PDB entry 8RHN | electron microscopy, 4.50 A resolution (low resolution: residue-level contacts below are approximate; hydrogen-bond / salt-bridge calls are withheld) | chains M and N of the 16 polymer chains in the assembly

== Chain M (and N) ==
Name: ATPase family gene 2 protein homolog A
Source organism: Homo sapiens
Notes: EC 3.6.4.10; chain N of this document is another copy of the same molecule, construct and numbering; everything in this record applies to it too
UniProt: Q8NB90 (AFG2A_HUMAN); residue numbers follow UniProt; this construct covers 1-893
Amino-acid sequence (920 residues; each row starts with the number of its first residue; numbers below 1 keep their minus sign (Met-26 is residue -26)):
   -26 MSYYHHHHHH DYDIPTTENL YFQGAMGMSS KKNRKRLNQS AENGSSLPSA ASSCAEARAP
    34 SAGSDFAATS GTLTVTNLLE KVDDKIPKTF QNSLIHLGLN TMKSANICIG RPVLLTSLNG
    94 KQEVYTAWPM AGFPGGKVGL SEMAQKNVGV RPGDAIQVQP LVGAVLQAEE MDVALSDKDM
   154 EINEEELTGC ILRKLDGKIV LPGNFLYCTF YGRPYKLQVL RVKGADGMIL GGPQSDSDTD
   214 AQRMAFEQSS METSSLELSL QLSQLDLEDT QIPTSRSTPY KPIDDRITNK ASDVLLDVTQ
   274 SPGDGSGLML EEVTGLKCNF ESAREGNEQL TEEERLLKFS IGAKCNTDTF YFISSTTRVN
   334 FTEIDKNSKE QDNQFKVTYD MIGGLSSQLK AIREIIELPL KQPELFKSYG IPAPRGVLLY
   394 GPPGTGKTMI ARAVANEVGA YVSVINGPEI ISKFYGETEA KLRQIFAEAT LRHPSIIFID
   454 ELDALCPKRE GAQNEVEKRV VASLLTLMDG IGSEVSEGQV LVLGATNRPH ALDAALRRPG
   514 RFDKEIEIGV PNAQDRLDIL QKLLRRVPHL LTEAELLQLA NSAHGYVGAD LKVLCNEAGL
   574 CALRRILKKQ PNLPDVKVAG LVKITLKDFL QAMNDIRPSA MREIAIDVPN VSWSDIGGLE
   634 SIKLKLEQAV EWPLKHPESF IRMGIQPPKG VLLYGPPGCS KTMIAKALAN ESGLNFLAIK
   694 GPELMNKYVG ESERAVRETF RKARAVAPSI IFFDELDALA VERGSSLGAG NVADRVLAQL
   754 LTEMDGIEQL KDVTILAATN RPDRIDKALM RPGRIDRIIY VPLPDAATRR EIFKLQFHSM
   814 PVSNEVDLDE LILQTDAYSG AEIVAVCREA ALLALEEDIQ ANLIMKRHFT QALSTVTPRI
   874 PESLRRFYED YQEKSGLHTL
Unresolved in the structure: -26 to 348, 875-893 (chain N: -26 to 347)
Construct notes: initiating methionine (-26); expression tag (-25 to 0)
Curated features (UniProtKB/Swiss-Prot):
  - binding site (ATP): Gly394 to Thr401, Gly668 to Thr675
  - modified residue: Thr272 (Phosphothreonine), Ser274 (Phosphoserine), Ser279 (Phosphoserine)
  - cross-link: Lys859 (Glycyl lysine isopeptide (Lys-Gly) (interchain with G-Cter in SUMO2))
  - natural variant: Arg84 (R84Q: In NEDHSB), Ser90 (S90I: In NEDHSB), Ala100 (A100T: In NEDHSB), Gln132 to Leu893 (deletion: In NEDHSB), Thr330 (deletion: In NEDHSB), Ser448 (S448L: In NEDHSB), Val488 (V488L: In NEDHSB), Arg529 (R529Q: In NEDHSB), Trp626 (W626C: In NEDHSB), Asp628 (D628G: In NEDHSB), Arg784 (R784Q: In NEDHSB), Ala844 (A844V: In NEDHSB)
  - mutagenesis: Gly185 (G185E: No effect on protein stability. No effect on interaction with AFG2B), Phe323 (F323I: Reduces protein stability)
What the authors report for this chain:
  - disease-associated variants - G185E: unchanged stability
  - disease-associated variants - A100T (12-20 degC), F323I (12-20 degC), T330DEL (12-20 degC): decreased stability
  - disease-associated variants - T330DEL, D608DEL: decreased binding to SPATA5L1 and CINP

== Chain M / chain N interface ==
Contacting residue pairs (49; chain M residue first):
  Pro396(M) - Arg511(N)
  Asp563(M) - Pro512(N)
  Val566(M) - Pro512(N)
  Asn569(M) - Ile384(N)
  Asn569(M) - Pro385(N)
  Leu573(M) - Ile384(N)
  Leu576(M) - Tyr382(N)
  Arg577(M) - Glu367(N)
  Leu580(M) - Leu371(N)
  Asp588(M) - Leu378(N)
  Asp588(M) - Ser381(N)
  Asp588(M) - Tyr382(N)
  Val591(M) - Tyr382(N)
  Ala592(M) - Tyr382(N)
  Val595(M) - Tyr382(N)
  Lys700(M) - Arg748(N)
  Ser738(M) - Leu740(N)
  Ser739(M) - Leu740(N)
  Leu740(M) - Leu740(N)
  Ser812(M) - Gly657(N)
  Pro814(M) - Met656(N)
  Arg841(M) - Ile658(N)
  Arg841(M) - Gln659(N)
  Glu842(M) - His891(N)
  Glu842(M) - Leu893(N)
  Ala844(M) - Met656(N)
  Leu846(M) - Leu893(N)
  Ala847(M) - Met656(N)
  Leu848(M) - Trp645(N)
  Glu849(M) - Trp645(N)
  Glu849(M) - Leu893(N)
  Ile852(M) - Trp645(N)
  Ile852(M) - His649(N)
  Gln853(M) - His649(N)
  Gln853(M) - Ser652(N)
  Gln853(M) - Arg655(N)
  Ala854(M) - Arg655(N)
  Asn855(M) - Arg655(N)
  Ile857(M) - Met656(N)
  Gln864(M) - Leu893(N)
  Thr868(M) - Gly889(N)
  Thr868(M) - Leu890(N)
  Thr868(M) - His891(N)
  Val869(M) - Gly889(N)
  Thr870(M) - Gly889(N)
  Arg872(M) - Lys780(N)
  Arg872(M) - Lys887(N)
  Arg872(M) - Ser888(N)
  Arg872(M) - Gly889(N)
Other interface residues (no listed pair), chain M (41 interface residues in all): Ala562, Pro587, Gly741, Ala742, Met813, Leu845
Other interface residues (no listed pair), chain N (30 interface residues in all): Phe379, Lys517, Phe653, Asn744

== In short ==
The interface between chain M and chain N involves 41 residues on one side and 30 on the other. From UniProt:
16 ATP-binding residues and 2 mutagenesis sites on chain M. From the paper: A100T, F323I and T330DEL of chain
M reduce stability; T330DEL and D608DEL of chain M reduce binding to SPATA5L1 and CINP.
Both chains are ATPase family gene 2 protein homolog A (Homo sapiens). Entry 8RHN (Structure of the 55LCC
ATPase complex) was determined by electron microscopy together with 8CIH from the same study.
